3SP5 - chains A and P; structure by X-ray diffraction, 1.80 A resolution.

[Chain A]
Name: 14-3-3 protein sigma
Organism: Homo sapiens
UniProt: P31947 (1433S_HUMAN); residue numbers follow UniProt; this construct covers 1-231
Chain sequence (235 residues; each row starts with the number of its first residue; numbers below 1 keep their minus sign (Ala-3 is residue -3)):
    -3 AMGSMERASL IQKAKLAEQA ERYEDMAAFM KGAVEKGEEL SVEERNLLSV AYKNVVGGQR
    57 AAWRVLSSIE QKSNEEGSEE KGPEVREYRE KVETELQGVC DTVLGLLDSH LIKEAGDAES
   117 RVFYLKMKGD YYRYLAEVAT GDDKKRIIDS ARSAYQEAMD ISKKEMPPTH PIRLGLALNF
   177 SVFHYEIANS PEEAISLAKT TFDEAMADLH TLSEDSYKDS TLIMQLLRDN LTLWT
Differences from the reference sequence: expression tag (-3 to 0); engineered mutation Val38 (Cys in P31947), His166 (Asn in P31947)
Bound ions: Mg2+ site 1: Glu35, Glu110; Mg2+ site 2 near Glu75 (its only coordinating residue here)
Small-molecule neighbours: Cotylenol (CX7): Asn42, Ser45, Val46, Phe119, Lys122, Met123, Pro167, Ile168, Gly171, Leu218, Ile219
Swiss-Prot annotation at these positions:
  - site (Interaction with phosphoserine on interacting protein): Arg56, Arg129
  - modified residue (Phosphoserine): Ser5, Ser74

[Chain P]
Name: TASK-3 peptide
Chain sequence (6 residues; numbered 369 to 374; the number before each row is that of its first residue):
   369 KRRKSV
Modified residues: Ser373 (phosphoserine; SEP)

[How chain A and chain P interact]
Pairs across the interface (27; chain A residue first):
  Lys49(A) with Ser373(P); Val374(P), hydrogen bond (side chain-backbone)
  Arg56(A) with Arg370(P); Arg371(P); Ser373(P)
  Arg60(A) with Arg370(P)
  Lys122(A) with Val374(P), hydrogen bond (side chain-backbone)
  Arg129(A) with Arg371(P); Ser373(P)
  Tyr130(A) with Ser373(P)
  Glu133(A) with Arg371(P), salt bridge
  Gly171(A) with Val374(P)
  Leu174(A) with Lys372(P); Ser373(P); Val374(P)
  Asn175(A) with Ser373(P); Val374(P), hydrogen bond (side chain-backbone)
  Val178(A) with Arg371(P); Lys372(P)
  Glu182(A) with Arg371(P), salt bridge
  Leu222(A) with Lys372(P)
  Asp225(A) with Lys372(P), salt bridge
  Asn226(A) with Arg371(P); Lys372(P), hydrogen bond (side chain-backbone)
  Leu229(A) with Lys369(P); Arg371(P)
  Trp230(A) with Arg371(P)
Other interface residues (no listed pair), chain A (18 interface residues in all): Asp126

[Summary]
Chain A and chain P form an interface of 18 and 6 residues respectively, with 4 hydrogen bonds and 3 salt
bridges. Among the polar pairs are Glu133(A)-Arg371(P), Glu182(A)-Arg371(P) and Asp225(A)-Lys372(P). Ligands
of chain A: Cotylenol. Glu35(A) and Glu110(A) coordinate Mg2+ site 1.
Here chain A is 14-3-3 protein sigma (Homo sapiens) and chain P is TASK-3 peptide. Entry 3SP5 (Crystal
structure of human 14-3-3 sigma C38V/N166H in complex with TASK-3 peptide and stabilizer Cotylenol) was
determined by X-ray diffraction together with 3P1N, 3P1O, 3P1P, 3P1Q, 3P1R, 3P1S and 8 further entries from
the same study.
